8ZKS - chains A and D of the 4 polymer chains in the assembly; structure by electron microscopy, 3.21 A resolution.

# Chain A
Name: Polycystin-1
From: Homo sapiens
UniProt: P98161 (PKD1_HUMAN); numbering as in UniProt (aligned over 3052-4303)
Chain sequence (1261 residues; numbered 3043 to 4303; the number before each row is that of its first residue):
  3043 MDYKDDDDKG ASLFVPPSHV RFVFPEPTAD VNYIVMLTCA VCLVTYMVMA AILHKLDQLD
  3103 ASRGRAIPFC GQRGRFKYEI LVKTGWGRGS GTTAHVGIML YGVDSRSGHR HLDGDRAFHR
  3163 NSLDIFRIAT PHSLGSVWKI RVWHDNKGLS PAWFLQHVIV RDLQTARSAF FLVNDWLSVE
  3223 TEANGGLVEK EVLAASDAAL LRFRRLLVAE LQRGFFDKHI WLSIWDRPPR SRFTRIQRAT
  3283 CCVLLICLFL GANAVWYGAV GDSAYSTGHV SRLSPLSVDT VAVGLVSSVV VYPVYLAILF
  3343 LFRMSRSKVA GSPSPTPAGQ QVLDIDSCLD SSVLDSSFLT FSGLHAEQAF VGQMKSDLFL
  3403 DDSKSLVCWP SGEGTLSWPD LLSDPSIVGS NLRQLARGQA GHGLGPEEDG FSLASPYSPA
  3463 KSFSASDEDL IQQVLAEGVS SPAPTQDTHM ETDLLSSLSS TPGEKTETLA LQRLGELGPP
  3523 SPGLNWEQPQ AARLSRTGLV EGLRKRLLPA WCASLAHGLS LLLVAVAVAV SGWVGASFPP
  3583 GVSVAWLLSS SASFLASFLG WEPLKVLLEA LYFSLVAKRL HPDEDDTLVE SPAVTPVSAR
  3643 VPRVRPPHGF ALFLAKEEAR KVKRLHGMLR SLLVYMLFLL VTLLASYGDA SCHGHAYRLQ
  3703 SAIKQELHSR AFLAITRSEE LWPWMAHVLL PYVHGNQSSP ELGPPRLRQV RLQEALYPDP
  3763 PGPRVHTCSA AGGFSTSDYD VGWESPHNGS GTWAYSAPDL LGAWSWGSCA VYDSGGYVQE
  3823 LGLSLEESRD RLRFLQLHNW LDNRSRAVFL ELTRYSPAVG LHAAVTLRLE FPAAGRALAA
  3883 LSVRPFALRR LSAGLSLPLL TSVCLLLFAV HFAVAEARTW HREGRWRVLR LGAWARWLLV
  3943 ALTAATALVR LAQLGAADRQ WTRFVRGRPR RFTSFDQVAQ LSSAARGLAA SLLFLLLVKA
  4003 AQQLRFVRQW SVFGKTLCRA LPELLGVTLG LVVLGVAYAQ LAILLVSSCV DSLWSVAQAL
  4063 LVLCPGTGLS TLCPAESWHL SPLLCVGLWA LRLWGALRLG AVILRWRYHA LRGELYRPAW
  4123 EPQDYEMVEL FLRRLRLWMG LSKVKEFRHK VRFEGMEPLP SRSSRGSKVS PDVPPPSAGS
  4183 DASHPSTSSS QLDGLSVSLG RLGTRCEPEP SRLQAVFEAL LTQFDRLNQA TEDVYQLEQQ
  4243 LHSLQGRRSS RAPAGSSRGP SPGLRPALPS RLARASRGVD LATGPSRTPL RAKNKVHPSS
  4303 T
Not modelled in the structure: 3043-3062, 3107-3116, 3230-3249, 3346-3554, 3618-3653, 4042-4093, 4121-4303
Sequence notes: initiating methionine (3043); expression tag (3044-3051)
Disulfides: Cys3770-Cys3811
Swiss-Prot annotation at these positions:
  - modified residue: Ser4166 (Phosphoserine)
  - glycosylation (N-linked (GlcNAc...) asparagine): Asn3738, Asn3790, Asn3845
  - natural variant: Val3138 (V3138M: In PKD1; uncertain significance), Leu3154 (L3154P: In PKD1), Ile3167 (I3167F: In PKD1), Asn3188 (deletion: In PKD1), Arg3247 (R3247H: In PKD1; uncertain significance), Val3285 (V3285I: In PKD1; uncertain significance), Pro3355 (P3355L: In PKD1; uncertain significance), Val3375 (V3375M: In PKD1; uncertain significance), Thr3382 (T3382M: In PKD1; uncertain significance), Leu3511 (L3511V: In PKD1; uncertain significance), Gly3560 (G3560R: In PKD1), Gly3602 (G3602S: In PKD1; uncertain significance), 25 further natural variant entries in UniProt

# Chain D
Name: Polycystin-2
From: Homo sapiens
UniProt: Q13563 (PKD2_HUMAN); numbering as in UniProt (aligned over 1-968)
Chain sequence (1007 residues; each row starts with the number of its first residue; numbers below 1 keep their minus sign (Met-38 is residue -38)):
   -38 MGASSAWSHP QFEKGGGSGG GSGGSAWSHP QFEKGSAAAM VNSSRVQPQQ PGDAKRPPAP
    22 RAPDPGRLMA GCAAVGASLA APGGLCEQRG LEIEMQRIRQ AAARDPPAGA AASPSPPLSS
    82 CSRQAWSRDN PGFEAEEEEE EVEGEEGGMV VEMDVEWRPG SRRSAASSAV SSVGARSRGL
   142 GGYHGAGHPS GRRRRREDQG PPCPSPVGGG DPLHRHLPLE GQPPRVAWAE RLVRGLRGLW
   202 GTRLMEESST NREKYLKSVL RELVTYLLFL IVLCILTYGM MSSNVYYYTR MMSQLFLDTP
   262 VSKTEKTNFK TLSSMEDFWK FTEGSLLDGL YWKMQPSNQT EADNRSFIFY ENLLLGVPRI
   322 RQLRVRNGSC SIPQDLRDEI KECYDVYSVS SEDRAPFGPR NGTAWIYTSE KDLNGSSHWG
   382 IIATYSGAGY YLDLSRTREE TAAQVASLKK NVWLDRGTRA TFIDFSVYNA NINLFCVVRL
   442 LVEFPATGGV IPSWQFQPLK LIRYVTTFDF FLAACEIIFC FFIFYYVVEE ILEIRIHKLH
   502 YFRSFWNCLD VVIVVLSVVA IGINIYRTSN VEVLLQFLED QNTFPNFEHL AYWQIQFNNI
   562 AAVTVFFVWI KLFKFINFNR TMSQLSTTMS RCAKDLFGFA IMFFIIFLAY AQLAYLVFGT
   622 QVDDFSTFQE CIFTQFRIIL GDINFAEIEE ANRVLGPIYF TTFVFFMFFI LLNMFLAIIN
   682 DTYSEVKSDL AQQKAEMELS DLIRKGYHKA LVKLKLKKNT VDDISESLRQ GGGKLNFDEL
   742 RQDLKGKGHT DAEIEAIFTK YDQDGDQELT EHEHQQMRDD LEKEREDLDL DHSSLPRPMS
   802 SRSFPRSLDD SEEDDDEDSG HSSRRRGSIS SGVSYEEFQV LVRRVDRMEH SIGSIVSKID
   862 AVIVKLEIME RAKLKRREVL GRLLDGVAED ERLGRDSEIH REQMERLVRE ELERWESDDA
   922 ASQISHGLGT PVGLNGQPRP RSSRPSSSQS TEGMEGAGGN GSSNVHV
Not modelled in the structure: -38 to 216, 698-968
Sequence notes: initiating methionine (-38); expression tag (-37 to -4); linker (-3 to 0)
Swiss-Prot annotation at these positions:
  - region: Arg803 to His822 (Linker), Asp810 to Gly821 (Important for interaction with PACS1 and PACS2)
  - motif: Leu641 to Asp643 (Selectivity filter)
  - binding site (cholesterol): Gln557
  - binding site (Ca(2+)): Leu641, Asp763, Asp765, Asp767, Glu769, Glu774
  - modified residue: Ser76 (Phosphoserine), Ser80 (Phosphoserine), Arg137 (Omega-N-methylarginine), Ser801 (Phosphoserine), Ser808 (Phosphoserine), Ser812 (Phosphoserine), Ser829 (Phosphoserine)
  - glycosylation (N-linked (GlcNAc...) asparagine): Asn299, Asn305, Asn328 (complex), Asn362, Asn375
  - natural variant: Arg306 (R306Q: In PKD2), Arg322 (R322Q: In PKD2; R322W: In PKD2), Ala356 (A356P: In PKD2), Ala384 (A384P: In PKD2), Trp414 (W414G: In PKD2), Arg420 (R420G: In PKD2), Ile479 (deletion: In PKD2), Arg504 to Val512 (deletion: In PKD2), Asp511 (D511V: In PKD2), Cys632 (C632R: In PKD2), Tyr684 (deletion: In PKD2), Arg807 (R807Q: In PKD2)
  - mutagenesis: Ser76 (S76A: Abolishes phosphorylation of the N-terminal domain. Abolishes the ability to complement a pkd2-deficient zebrafish mutant; when associated with A-80), Ser80 (S80A: Decreases phosphorylation of the N-terminal domain. Abolishes the ability to complement a pkd2-deficient zebrafish mutant; when associated with A-76), Trp201 (W201A: Abolishes increased channel activity due to a gain of function mutation; when associated with P-604), Cys331 (C331S: Does not affect localization to the cilium. Loss of ion channel function), Phe604 (F604A/I: No effect on channel activation; F604P: Gain-of-function mutation resulting in increased channel activity. Absence of gain of function; when associated with F-605 DEL ...), Phe605 (Abolishes increased channel activity due to a gain of function mutation; when associated with P-604), Phe629 (F629S: Abolishes increased channel activity due to a gain of function mutation; when associated with P-604. Reduces but do not abolish ion channel function; when associated with A-677 and A-681), Arg638 (R638C: Abolishes increased channel activity due to a gain of function mutation; when associated with P-604. Reduces but do not abolish ion channel function; when associated with A-677 and A-681 ...), Leu677 (L677A: Constitutive active channel; when associated with A-681. Reduces but do not abolish ion channel function; when associated with S-629 and A-681. Reduces but do not abolish ion channel function ...), Asn681 (N681A: Constitutive active channel; when associated with A-677. Reduces but do not abolish ion channel function; when associated with S-629 and A-677. Reduces but do not abolish ion channel function ...), Tyr684 (Y684A: Abolishes increased channel activity due to a gain of function mutation; when associated with P-604), Lys688 (K688A: Abolishes increased channel activity due to a gain of function mutation; when associated with P-604), 20 further mutagenesis entries in UniProt

# Interface between chain A and chain D
Pairs across the interface (14):
  Pro3763(A) - Lys267(D)
  Glu4025(A) - Thr582(D)
  Val4029(A) - Leu586(D)  hydrophobic
  Ala4098(A) - Leu673(D)
  Ala4098(A) - Leu677(D)
  Leu4099(A) - Leu677(D)
  Arg4100(A) - Leu677(D)
  Leu4101(A) - Leu586(D)  hydrophobic
  Leu4101(A) - Tyr684(D)  hydrophobic
  Val4104(A) - Asn681(D)
  Val4104(A) - Tyr684(D)  hydrophobic
  Val4104(A) - Ser685(D)
  Ile4105(A) - Tyr684(D)
  Trp4108(A) - Lys688(D)
Interface residues without a listed pair, chain A (12 interface residues in all): Arg4107, Arg4109
Interface residues without a listed pair, chain D (11 interface residues in all): Asn269, Ile680

# In short
Chain A and chain D form an interface of 12 and 11 residues respectively. Curated annotation (UniProt) lists
cholesterol-binding residue Gln557(D), 6 Ca2+-binding residues and 35 mutagenesis sites on chain D.
Chain A is Polycystin-1 and chain D is Polycystin-2, both from Homo sapiens; the structure, Structure of
Polycystin-1/Polycystin-2 complex with GOF mutation, was determined by electron microscopy.
